8WG7 - chains A and N of the 5 polymer chains in the assembly; structure by electron microscopy, 2.54 A resolution.

# Chain A
Protein: Guanine nucleotide-binding protein G(s) subunit alpha isoforms short
From: Homo sapiens
UniProt: P63092 (GNAS2_HUMAN); residue numbers follow UniProt; this construct covers 1-394
Amino-acid sequence (394 residues; each row starts with the number of its first residue):
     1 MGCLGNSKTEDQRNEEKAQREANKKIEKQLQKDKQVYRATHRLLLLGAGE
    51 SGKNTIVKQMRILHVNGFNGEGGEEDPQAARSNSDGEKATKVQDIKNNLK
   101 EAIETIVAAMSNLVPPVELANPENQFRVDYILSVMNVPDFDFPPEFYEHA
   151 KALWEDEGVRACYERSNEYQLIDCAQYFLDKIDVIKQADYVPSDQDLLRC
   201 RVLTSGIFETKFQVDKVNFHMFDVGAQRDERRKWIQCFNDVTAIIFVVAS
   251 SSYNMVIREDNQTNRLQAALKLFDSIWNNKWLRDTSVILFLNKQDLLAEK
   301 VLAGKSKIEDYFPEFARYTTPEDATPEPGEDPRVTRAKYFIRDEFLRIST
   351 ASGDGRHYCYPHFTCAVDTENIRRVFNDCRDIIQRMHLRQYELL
Disordered / not traced: 1-11, 65-206, 254-262
Construct notes: engineered mutation Asn54 (Ser in P63092), Ala226 (Gly in P63092), Ala268 (Glu in P63092), Lys271 (Asn in P63092), Asp274 (Lys in P63092), Lys280 (Arg in P63092), Asp284 (Thr in P63092), Thr285 (Ile in P63092)

# Chain N
Protein: Nanobody-35
From: synthetic construct
Notes: antibody fragment or engineered binder
Amino-acid sequence (128 residues; row label = number of the first residue in the row):
     1 QVQLQESGGGLVQPGGSLRLSCAASGFTFSNYKMNWVRQAPGKGLEWVSD
    51 ISQSGASISYTGSVKGRFTISRDNAKNTLYLQMNSLKPEDTAVYYCARCP
   101 APFTRDCFDVTSTTYAYRGQGTQVTVSS
Disordered / not traced: 127-128
Cystine bridges: Cys22-Cys96, Cys99-Cys107

# Chain A / chain N interface
Pairs across the interface (30):
  Asp229(A) - Asp109(N)
  Asp229(A) - Ser112(N)
  Asp229(A) - Thr113(N)  hydrogen bond
  Glu230(A) - Asp109(N)
  Glu230(A) - Ser112(N)
  Glu230(A) - Thr114(N)
  Glu230(A) - Tyr115(N)
  Arg231(A) - Asp109(N)  hydrogen bond (backbone-side chain)
  Arg232(A) - Pro100(N)
  Arg232(A) - Phe108(N)
  Arg232(A) - Asp109(N)  hydrogen bond (backbone-side chain)
  Arg232(A) - Tyr115(N)
  Arg232(A) - Tyr117(N)
  Ile235(A) - Phe108(N)  hydrophobic
  Asn264(A) - Glu46(N)
  Gln267(A) - Thr61(N)
  Gln267(A) - Gly62(N)
  Lys271(A) - Trp47(N)
  Ser275(A) - Asp106(N)
  Ser275(A) - Cys107(N)  hydrogen bond (side chain-backbone)
  Ser275(A) - Phe108(N)
  Asn278(A) - Arg105(N)  hydrogen bond
  Asn278(A) - Asp106(N)
  Asn279(A) - Asp106(N)
  Asn279(A) - Phe108(N)
  Lys280(A) - Asp106(N)
  Tyr311(A) - Gly62(N)
  Tyr311(A) - Ser63(N)
  Pro313(A) - Gly62(N)
  Ser352(A) - Arg105(N)
Other interface residues (no listed pair), chain A (19 interface residues in all): Arg228, Ile276, Arg283, Glu314
Other interface residues (no listed pair), chain N (19 interface residues in all): Ser59, Lys65, Ala116

# Summary
The chain A/chain N interface involves 19 residues from each chain, with 5 hydrogen bonds. Polar contacts
include Asp229(A)-Thr113(N), Arg231(A)-Asp109(N) and Arg232(A)-Asp109(N).
Chain A is Guanine nucleotide-binding protein G(s) subunit alpha isoforms short (Homo sapiens) and chain N is
Nanobody-35 (synthetic construct); the structure, Cryo-EM structures of peptide free and Gs-coupled GLP-1R,
was determined by electron microscopy, deposited together with 8WA3 and 8WG8.
